PDB entry 5BUK | X-ray diffraction, 1.95 A resolution | chain A

== Chain A ==
Name: FADH2-dependent halogenase
From: Streptomyces sp. CNQ-418
UniProtKB: J7H1A1 (J7H1A1_9ACTO); numbering as in UniProt (aligned over 1-447)
Sequence (450 residues; row label = number of the first residue in the row; numbers below 1 keep their minus sign (Ser-2 is residue -2)):
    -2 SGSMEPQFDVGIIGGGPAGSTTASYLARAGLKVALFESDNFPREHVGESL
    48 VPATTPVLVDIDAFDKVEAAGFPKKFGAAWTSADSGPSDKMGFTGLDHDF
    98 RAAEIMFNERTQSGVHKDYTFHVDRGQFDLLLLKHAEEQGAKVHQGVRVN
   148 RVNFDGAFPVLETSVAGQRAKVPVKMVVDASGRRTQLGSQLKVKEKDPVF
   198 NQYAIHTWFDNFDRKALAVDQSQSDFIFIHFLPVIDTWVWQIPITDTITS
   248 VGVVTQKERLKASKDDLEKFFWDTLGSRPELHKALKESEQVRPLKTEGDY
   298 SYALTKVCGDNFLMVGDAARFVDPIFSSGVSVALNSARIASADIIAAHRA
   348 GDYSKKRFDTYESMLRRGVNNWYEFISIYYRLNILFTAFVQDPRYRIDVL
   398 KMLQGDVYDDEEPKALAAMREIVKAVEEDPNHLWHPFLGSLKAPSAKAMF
Unresolved in the structure: -2 to 1, 258-262, 441-447
Differences from the reference sequence: expression tag (-2 to 0)
Residues lining bound ligands: FAD (flavin-adenine dinucleotide): Ile10, Gly11, Gly12, Gly13, Pro14, Ala15, Gly16, Phe33, Glu34, Ser35, Asp36, Phe38, Arg40, His42, Val43, Gly44, Glu45, Ser46, Arg122, Asp126, Val144, Arg145, Val146, Ala177, Ser178, Gly179, Arg180, Arg181, Gln183, Ala201, Trp237, Ile239, Gly295, Asp296, Val312, Gly313, Asp314, Phe318, Pro321, Ser324, Ser325, Gly326, Val327, Ser328, Ala330
Reported in the primary citation:
  - catalytic residues: Lys72 (citing earlier work)
  - specificity-determining residues: Ser325, Val329, Trp369

== Overview ==
Ligands of chain A: flavin-adenine dinucleotide. From the paper: the catalytic residue Lys72; specificity
determinants Ser325, Val329 and Trp369.
Chain A is FADH2-dependent halogenase (Streptomyces sp. CNQ-418); the structure, Structure of flavin-dependent
chlorinase Mpy16, was determined by X-ray diffraction, deposited together with 5BUL and 5BVA.
